1HB9 - chains A and H of the 12 polymer chains in the assembly; structure by electron microscopy, 25.00 A resolution (very low resolution: no residue pairs are listed; an interface is given only as per-side residue counts).

# Chain A (and H)
Name: Bacteriophage PRD1
Source organism: Bacteriophage PRD1
Notes: chain H of this document is another copy of the same molecule, construct and numbering; everything in this record applies to it too
UniProt: P22535 (COA3_BPPRD); residues 2-395 here correspond to UniProt positions 1-394 (UniProt number = residue number - 1)
Chain sequence (394 residues; each row starts with the number of its first residue):
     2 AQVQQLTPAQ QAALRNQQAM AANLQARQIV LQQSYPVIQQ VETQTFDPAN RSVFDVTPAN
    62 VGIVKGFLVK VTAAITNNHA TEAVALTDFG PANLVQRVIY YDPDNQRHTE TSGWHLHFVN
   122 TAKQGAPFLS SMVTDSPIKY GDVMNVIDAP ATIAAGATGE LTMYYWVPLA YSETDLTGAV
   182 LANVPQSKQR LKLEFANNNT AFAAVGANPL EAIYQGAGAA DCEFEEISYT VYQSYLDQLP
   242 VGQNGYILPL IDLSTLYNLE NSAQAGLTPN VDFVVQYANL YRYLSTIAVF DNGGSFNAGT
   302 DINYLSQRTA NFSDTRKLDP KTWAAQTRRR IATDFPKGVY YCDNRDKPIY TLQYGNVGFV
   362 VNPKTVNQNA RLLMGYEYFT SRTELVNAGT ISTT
Unresolved in the structure: 2-14, 385-395 (chain H: 2-10, 385-395)

# Chain A / chain H interface
At this resolution (25 A) residue pairs are not listed: 7 residues of chain A and 7 of chain H lie at the interface.

# Overview
Chain A and chain H each contribute 7 residues to their interface.
Chain A and chain H are both Bacteriophage PRD1 (Bacteriophage PRD1); the structure, quasi-atomic resolution
model of bacteriophage PRD1 wild type virion, obtained by combined cryo-EM and X-ray crystallography, was
determined by electron microscopy, deposited together with 1HB5 and 1HB7.
